Entry 5U7Z (X-ray diffraction, 2.50 A resolution); this record covers chains A and B.

== Chain A ==
Name: Acid ceramidase
Source organism: Homo sapiens
UniProt: A8K0B6 (A8K0B6_HUMAN); residue numbers follow UniProt; this construct covers 22-140
Chain sequence (129 residues; row label = number of the first residue in the row):
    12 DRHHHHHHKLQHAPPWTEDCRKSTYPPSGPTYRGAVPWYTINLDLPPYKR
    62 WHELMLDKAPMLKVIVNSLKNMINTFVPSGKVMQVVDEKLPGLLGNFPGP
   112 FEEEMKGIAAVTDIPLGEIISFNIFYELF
Not modelled in the structure: 12-27
Construct notes: expression tag (12-21)
Ligand contacts: N-acetylglucosamine (NAG; 2-acetamido-2-deoxy-beta-D-glucopyranose): Gly110, Pro111, Phe112
From the paper describing this entry:
  - conformationally variable residues (helix shift): Ile135 to Phe140
  - mutagenesis - F87Q/V88Q/V93Q: decreased catalytic activity
  - disease-associated variants - Y36C, V97G, F136L: decreased stability (proposed by the authors, not directly observed)

== Chain B ==
Name: Acid ceramidase
Source organism: Homo sapiens
UniProt: A8K0B6 (A8K0B6_HUMAN); numbering as in UniProt (aligned over 141-395)
Chain sequence (255 residues; each row starts with the number of its first residue):
   141 TICTSIVAEDKKGHLIHGRNMDFGVFLGWNINNDTWVITEQLKPLTVNLD
   191 FQRNNKTVFKASSFAGYVGMLTGFKPGLFSLTLNERFSINGGYLGILEWI
   241 LGKKDAMWIGFLTRTVLENSTSYEEAKNLLTKTKILAPAYFILGGNQSGE
   291 GCVITRDRKESLDVYELDAKQGRWYVVQTNYDRWKHPFFLDDRRTPAKMC
   341 LNRTSQENISFETMYDVLSTKPVLNKLTVYTTLIDVTKGQFETYLRDCPD
   391 PCIGW
Not modelled in the structure: 141-142
Disulfides: Cys388-Cys392
Covalent attachments: glycan linked to Asn173; N-acetylglucosamine (NAG) linked to Asn259, Asn286
From the paper describing this entry:
  - contacts within the chain: Cys143-Asp162, Cys143-Asn320 (hydrogen bond), Glu225-Asn320, Asn320-Arg333 (hydrogen bond)
  - catalytic residues: Cys143, Asp162
  - mutagenesis - C143A: abolished catalytic activity (autocleavage)
  - mutagenesis - C143A, R159Q, D162N, N320A, F328Q/F329Q/L330Q: decreased catalytic activity
  - binding site for sulfate ion: Asn320, Arg333 (from molecular simulation)
  - catalytic residues: Glu225, Asn320 (proposed by the authors, not directly observed)
  - disease-associated variants - W169R: decreased stability (proposed by the authors, not directly observed)
  - disease-associated variants - N320D, N320S, R333G, R333H: decreased catalytic activity (proposed by the authors, not directly observed)
  - mutagenesis - W169Q/I171Q/W176Q, R333Q: decreased catalytic activity (autocleavage)
  - conformationally variable residues: Cys143

== How chain A and chain B interact ==
Disulfides between the chains: Cys31(A)-Cys340(B)
Pairs across the interface (122):
  Thr28(A) with Pro336(B); Pro362(B)
  Glu29(A) with Thr360(B); Lys361(B)
  Asp30(A) with Thr360(B)
  Cys31(A) with Met339(B), hydrophobic; Cys340(B), disulfide; Thr360(B)
  Arg32(A) with Asp356(B); Ser359(B); Thr360(B), hydrogen bond (backbone-side chain)
  Lys33(A) with Asp356(B)
  Ser34(A) with Asp356(B)
  Thr35(A) with Tyr355(B); Asp356(B), hydrogen bond; Ser359(B)
  Tyr36(A) with Phe351(B); Glu352(B); Tyr355(B), hydrophobic; Leu373(B), hydrophobic; Glu382(B), hydrogen bond; Tyr384(B)
  Pro38(A) with Tyr355(B); Tyr384(B)
  Pro41(A) with Asp387(B); Pro389(B)
  Thr42(A) with Leu364(B); Leu385(B); Arg386(B), hydrogen bond (backbone-side chain); Asp387(B), hydrogen bond (backbone-backbone)
  Tyr43(A) with Tyr384(B), hydrophobic; Leu385(B)
  Arg44(A) with Glu180(B), salt bridge; Lys183(B); Leu385(B), hydrogen bond (backbone-backbone); Asp387(B), salt bridge
  Gly45(A) with Leu385(B), hydrogen bond (backbone-backbone)
  Val47(A) with Thr186(B); Val187(B); Asn188(B); Thr383(B)
  Pro48(A) with Thr186(B); Val187(B); Asn188(B), hydrogen bond (backbone-backbone)
  Trp49(A) with Asn188(B); Leu189(B); Asp190(B); Lys200(B); Phe381(B)
  Tyr50(A) with Asn188(B), hydrogen bond (backbone-backbone); Leu189(B); Asp190(B), hydrogen bond (backbone-backbone)
  Thr51(A) with Asp190(B); Gln192(B)
  Ile52(A) with Leu189(B), hydrophobic; Asp190(B), hydrogen bond (backbone-backbone); Phe191(B), hydrophobic; Gln192(B), hydrogen bond (backbone-backbone)
  Asn53(A) with Gln192(B)
  Leu54(A) with Gln192(B), hydrogen bond (backbone-backbone); Arg254(B); Glu258(B)
  Asp55(A) with Arg193(B); Asn194(B), hydrogen bond (side chain-backbone)
  Arg61(A) with Arg254(B)
  Trp62(A) with Leu189(B), hydrophobic; Phe191(B), hydrophobic; Val208(B)
  Leu65(A) with Val187(B), hydrophobic; Leu189(B), hydrophobic
  Met66(A) with Ala205(B); Gly206(B)
  Lys69(A) with Pro184(B), hydrogen bond (side chain-backbone); Leu185(B); Ala205(B)
  Met72(A) with Gln181(B); Pro184(B), hydrophobic; Leu185(B), hydrophobic
  Val75(A) with Gln181(B)
  Ile76(A) with Gln181(B); Leu185(B), hydrophobic
  Ser79(A) with Leu167(B); Gln181(B), hydrogen bond
  Leu80(A) with Phe166(B), hydrophobic
  Met83(A) with Phe166(B); Leu167(B), hydrophobic
  Leu105(A) with Trp239(B), hydrogen bond (backbone-side chain); Lys244(B)
  Gly106(A) with Lys244(B)
  Asn107(A) with Trp239(B); Lys244(B), hydrogen bond (backbone-side chain)
  Phe108(A) with Trp248(B); Phe251(B), hydrophobic
  Phe112(A) with Phe251(B), hydrophobic; Arg254(B); Thr255(B)
  Glu115(A) with Val208(B); Arg254(B), salt bridge
  Met116(A) with Phe251(B), hydrophobic
  Ile119(A) with Gly206(B); Val208(B), hydrophobic
  Phe133(A) with Ala205(B); Gly206(B); Tyr207(B)
  Asn134(A) with Gly206(B), hydrogen bond (side chain-backbone); Tyr207(B); Val208(B), hydrogen bond (side chain-backbone)
  Ile135(A) with Trp248(B), hydrophobic
  Phe136(A) with Phe163(B), hydrophobic
  Tyr137(A) with Asn224(B); Glu225(B); Arg226(B), hydrogen bond (side chain-backbone); Ile249(B), hydrophobic; Pro278(B), hydrogen bond (side chain-backbone); Ala279(B)
  Glu138(A) with Gly232(B); Ile236(B); Trp248(B); Ile249(B), hydrogen bond (side chain-backbone)
  Leu139(A) with Tyr233(B), hydrogen bond (backbone-side chain)
  Phe140(A) with Glu225(B); Arg226(B)
Interface residues without a listed pair, chain A (55 interface residues in all): Ala46, Leu73, Leu104, Pro111
Interface residues without a listed pair, chain B (70 interface residues in all): Ile178, Leu182, Val198, Phe204, Gly209, Met210, Leu223, Phe227, Ile240, Leu276, Ala277
From the paper, about this interface:
  - pairs named by the authors: Cys31(A)-Cys340(B) (covalent link)
  - interface residues, chain A: Phe136(A)

== In short ==
55 residues of chain A face 70 of chain B across their interface; the contacts include 1 disulfide bond, 24
hydrogen bonds and 3 salt bridges. Among the polar pairs are Arg44(A)-Glu180(B), Arg44(A)-Asp387(B) and
Glu115(A)-Arg254(B). The paper describes a contact between Cys31(A) and Cys340(B). The paper reports catalytic
residues Cys143(B), Asp162(B) and Glu225(B) among others; C143A, R159Q and D162N of chain B, among others,
reduce catalytic activity; 16 substitutions were tested in all.
Chain A is Acid ceramidase and chain B is Acid ceramidase, both from Homo sapiens; the structure, Human acid
ceramidase (ASAH1, aCDase) self-activated, was determined by X-ray diffraction (same publication as 5U81 and
5U84).
